9MXJ - chains A and B; structure by electron microscopy, 3.49 A resolution.

[Chain A (and B)]
Molecule: Major vault protein
From: Homo sapiens
Notes: chain B of this document is another copy of the same molecule, construct and numbering; everything in this record applies to it too
UniProt: Q14764 (MVP_HUMAN); residues 1-893 here = UniProt positions 1-893
Sequence (893 residues; each row starts with the number of its first residue):
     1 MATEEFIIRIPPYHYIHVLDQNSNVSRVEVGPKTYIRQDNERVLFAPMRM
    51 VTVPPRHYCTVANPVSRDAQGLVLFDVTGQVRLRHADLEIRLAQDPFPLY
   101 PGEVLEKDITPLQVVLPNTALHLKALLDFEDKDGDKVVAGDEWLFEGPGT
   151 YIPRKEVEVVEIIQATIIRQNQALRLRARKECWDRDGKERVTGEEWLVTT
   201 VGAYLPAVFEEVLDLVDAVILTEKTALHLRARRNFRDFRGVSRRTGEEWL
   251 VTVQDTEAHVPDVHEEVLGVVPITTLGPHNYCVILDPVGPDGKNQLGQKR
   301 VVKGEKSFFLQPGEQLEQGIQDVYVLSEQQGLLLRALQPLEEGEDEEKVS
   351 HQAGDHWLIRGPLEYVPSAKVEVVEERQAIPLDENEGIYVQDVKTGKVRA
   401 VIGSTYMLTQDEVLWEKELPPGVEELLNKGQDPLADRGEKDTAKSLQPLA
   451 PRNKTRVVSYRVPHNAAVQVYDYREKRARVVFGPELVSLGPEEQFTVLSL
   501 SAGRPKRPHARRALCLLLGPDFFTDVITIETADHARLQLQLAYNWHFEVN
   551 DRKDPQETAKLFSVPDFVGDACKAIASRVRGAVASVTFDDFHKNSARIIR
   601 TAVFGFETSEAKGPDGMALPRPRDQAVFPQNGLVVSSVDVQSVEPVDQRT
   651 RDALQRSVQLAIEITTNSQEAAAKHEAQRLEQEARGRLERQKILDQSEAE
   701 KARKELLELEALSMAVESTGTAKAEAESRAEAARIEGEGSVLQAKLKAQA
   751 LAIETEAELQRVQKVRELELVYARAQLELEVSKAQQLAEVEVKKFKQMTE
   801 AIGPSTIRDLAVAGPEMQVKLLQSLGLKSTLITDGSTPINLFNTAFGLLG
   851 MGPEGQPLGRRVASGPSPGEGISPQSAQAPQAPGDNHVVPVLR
Disordered / not traced: 1-4, 440-448, 607-622, 814-893
Swiss-Prot annotation at these positions:
  - modified residue: Ala-2 (N-acetylalanine), Ser-445 (Phosphoserine)
  - cross-link (Glycyl lysine isopeptide (Lys-Gly)): Lys-444 (interchain with G-Cter in SUMO2), Lys-704 (interchain with G-Cter in SUMO2)
Residues lining bound ligands: adenosine-5-diphosphoribose (APR): Arg-437, Ser-499, Leu-500, Ser-501, Ala-502, Gly-503, Arg-504, Lys-506, Pro-508, His-509, Arg-511, Ala-513, Cys-515, Leu-516, Leu-517, Asp-521, Phe-522, Phe-523, Thr-524, Trp-545, Pro-565, Asp-566, Phe-567, Val-568

[How chain A and chain B interact]
Pairs across the interface - 7 pairs, chain A then chain B:
  Phe-6(A) / Ile-7(B)  hydrophobic
  Phe-6(A) / Arg-9(B)
  Ile-7(A) / Phe-6(B)  hydrophobic
  Arg-9(A) / Phe-6(B)
  Arg-9(A) / Asp-39(B)  salt bridge
  Ile-36(A) / Ile-36(B)  hydrophobic
  Asp-39(A) / Arg-9(B)  salt bridge

[Summary]
The chain A/chain B interface involves 5 residues from each chain, with 2 salt bridges. The salt-bridged pair
is Arg-9(A)/Asp-39(B). Ligands of chain A: adenosine-5-diphosphoribose.
Chain A and chain B are both Major vault protein (Homo sapiens); the structure, Human Vault Cage in complex
with ADP-ribose, was determined by electron microscopy together with 9BW5, 9BW6 and 9BW7 from the same study.
